2VHC - chains A and B of the 3 polymer chains in the assembly; structure by X-ray diffraction, 2.35 A resolution.

== Chain A (and B) ==
Molecule: Ntpase P4
From: Pseudomonas phage PHI12
Notes: chain B of this document is another copy of the same molecule, construct and numbering; everything in this record applies to it too
Reference sequence: Q94M05 (Q94M05_9VIRU); numbering as in UniProt (aligned over 1-331)
Chain sequence (331 residues; row label = number of the first residue in the row):
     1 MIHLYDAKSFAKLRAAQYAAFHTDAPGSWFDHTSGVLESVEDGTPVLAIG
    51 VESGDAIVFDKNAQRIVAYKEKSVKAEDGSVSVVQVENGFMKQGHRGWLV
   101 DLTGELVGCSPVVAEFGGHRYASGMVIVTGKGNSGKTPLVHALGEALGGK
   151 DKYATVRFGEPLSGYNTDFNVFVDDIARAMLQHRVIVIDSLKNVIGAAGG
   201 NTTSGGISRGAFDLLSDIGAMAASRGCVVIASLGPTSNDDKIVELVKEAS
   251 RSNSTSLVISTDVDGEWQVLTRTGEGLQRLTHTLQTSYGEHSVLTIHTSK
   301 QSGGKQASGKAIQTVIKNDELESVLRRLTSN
Not modelled in the structure: 196-206, 301-331
Differences from the reference sequence: engineered mutation Gly234 (Asn in Q94M05)
Metal / ion sites: Mn2+: Thr137 (together with AMP-CPP)
Ligand contacts:
  - AMP-CPP (APC; diphosphomethylphosphonic acid adenosyl ester), molecule 1: Asn133, Ser134, Gly135, Lys136, Thr137, Pro138, Gly234, Tyr288, Ser292
  - AMP-CPP (APC), molecule 2: Arg272, Gly276, Leu277, Gln278, Arg279

== Chain A / chain B interface ==
Pairs across the interface (85):
  Ile2(A) - Thr155(B)
  Ile2(A) - Val156(B)  hydrophobic
  Ile2(A) - Asp175(B)
  His3(A) - Tyr153(B)
  His3(A) - Ala154(B)
  His3(A) - Thr155(B)  hydrogen bond (backbone-backbone)
  His3(A) - Arg157(B)
  Leu4(A) - Tyr153(B)
  Leu4(A) - Ala154(B)  hydrophobic
  Leu4(A) - His183(B)
  Tyr5(A) - Lys152(B)
  Tyr5(A) - Tyr153(B)  hydrogen bond (backbone-backbone)
  Tyr5(A) - Thr155(B)
  Tyr5(A) - Arg157(B)  hydrogen bond
  Asp6(A) - Glu145(B)
  Asp6(A) - Lys152(B)
  Ala7(A) - Glu145(B)  hydrogen bond (backbone-side chain)
  Phe10(A) - His141(B)
  Phe10(A) - Tyr153(B)
  Phe10(A) - Val293(B)  hydrophobic
  Leu13(A) - Arg157(B)
  Arg14(A) - Thr137(B)
  Arg14(A) - His141(B)
  Arg14(A) - His291(B)
  Arg14(A) - Val293(B)
  Ala15(A) - His291(B)
  Tyr18(A) - His291(B)
  Lys75(A) - Gln64(B)  hydrogen bond
  Asp78(A) - Arg178(B)
  Gly79(A) - Gln64(B)  hydrogen bond (backbone-side chain)
  Gly79(A) - Arg178(B)  hydrogen bond (backbone-side chain)
  Ser80(A) - Asp174(B)
  Ser80(A) - Arg178(B)
  His95(A) - Asp168(B)
  His95(A) - Val171(B)
  Arg96(A) - Thr167(B)  hydrogen bond (side chain-backbone)
  Arg96(A) - Asp168(B)  salt bridge
  Thr103(A) - Gly164(B)
  Leu106(A) - Ser163(B)
  Val107(A) - Arg157(B)
  Val107(A) - Ser163(B)
  Val107(A) - Gly164(B)
  Gly108(A) - Ser163(B)  hydrogen bond (backbone-backbone)
  Gly108(A) - Tyr165(B)
  Cys109(A) - Leu162(B)
  Cys109(A) - Ser163(B)  hydrogen bond (backbone-side chain)
  Ser110(A) - Leu162(B)
  Ser216(A) - Thr167(B)
  Ser216(A) - Asn193(B)
  Asp217(A) - Thr167(B)  hydrogen bond
  Gly219(A) - Pro161(B)
  Ala220(A) - Glu160(B)
  Ala220(A) - Pro161(B)
  Ala220(A) - Leu162(B)
  Ala220(A) - Tyr165(B)
  Ala220(A) - Thr167(B)
  Ala223(A) - Leu162(B)
  Ala223(A) - Ser163(B)
  Ser224(A) - Ser163(B)
  Ser224(A) - Gly164(B)  hydrogen bond (side chain-backbone)
  Lys241(A) - Asp240(B)  salt bridge
  Glu244(A) - Asn238(B)
  Glu248(A) - Thr236(B)
  Glu248(A) - Ser237(B)
  Glu248(A) - Asp239(B)
  Ser252(A) - Lys192(B)
  Ser252(A) - Thr236(B)
  Asn253(A) - Pro161(B)
  Asn253(A) - Lys192(B)
  Asn253(A) - Asn193(B)
  Ser254(A) - Pro161(B)
  Thr255(A) - Pro161(B)  hydrogen bond (side chain-backbone)
  Arg272(A) - Glu160(B)  salt bridge
  Arg272(A) - Pro161(B)
  Glu275(A) - Thr137(B)
  Glu275(A) - Arg157(B)  salt bridge
  Glu275(A) - Leu162(B)
  Glu275(A) - Tyr165(B)  hydrogen bond
  Gly276(A) - Thr137(B)
  Gly276(A) - Pro138(B)
  Gly276(A) - Ser292(B)
  Leu277(A) - His291(B)
  Leu277(A) - Ser292(B)
  Gln278(A) - Ser292(B)
  Arg279(A) - Asn133(B)
Also at the interface, not in a pair above, chain A (48 interface residues in all): Met1, Val81, Pro111, Leu245, Ala249, Gly274
Also at the interface, not in a pair above, chain B (37 interface residues in all): Glu52, Ala179

== Summary ==
The interface between chain A and chain B involves 48 residues on one side and 37 on the other; the contacts
include 14 hydrogen bonds and 4 salt bridges. Among the polar pairs are Arg96(A)-Asp168(B),
Lys241(A)-Asp240(B) and Arg272(A)-Glu160(B). Bound to chain A: AMP-CPP.
Chain A and chain B are both Ntpase P4 (Pseudomonas phage PHI12); the structure, P4 PROTEIN FROM BACTERIOPHAGE
PHI12 N234G mutant in complex with AMPCPP and MN, was determined by X-ray diffraction (same publication as
2VHU, 2VHJ, 2VHQ and 2VHT).
